PDB entry 4IO7 | X-ray diffraction, 1.92 A resolution | chains A and B

Chain A (and B):
Protein: AvGluR1 ligand binding domain
From: Adineta vaga
Notes: fragment: 680-812; chain B of this document is another copy of the same molecule, construct and numbering; everything in this record applies to it too
Reference sequence: E9P5T5 (E9P5T5_ADIVA); the construct has insertions or renumbered stretches relative to UniProt, so the offset changes along the chain: 3-113 = UniProt 457-567; 116-248 = UniProt 680-812
Amino-acid sequence (248 residues; each row starts with the number of its first residue):
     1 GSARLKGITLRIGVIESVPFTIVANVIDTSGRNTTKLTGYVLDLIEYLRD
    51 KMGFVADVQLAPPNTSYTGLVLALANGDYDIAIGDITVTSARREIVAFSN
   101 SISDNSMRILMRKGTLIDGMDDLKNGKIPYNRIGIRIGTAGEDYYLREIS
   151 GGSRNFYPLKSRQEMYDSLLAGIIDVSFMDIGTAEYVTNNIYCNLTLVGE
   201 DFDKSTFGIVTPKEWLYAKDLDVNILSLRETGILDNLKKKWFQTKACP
Unresolved in the structure: 28-31 (chain B: 29-30)
Construct notes: expression tag (1-2, 114-115)
Cystine bridges: Cys-193/Cys-247
Residues lining bound ligands: phenylalanine (PHE): Ser-17, Tyr-67, Asp-85, Ile-86, Thr-87, Arg-92, Gly-138, Thr-139, Ala-140, Arg-162, Met-179, Asp-180, Thr-183, Phe-207

Chain A / chain B interface:
Pairs across the interface - 51 pairs, chain A then chain B:
  Gly-1(A) with Glu-214(B), hydrogen bond (backbone-side chain)
  Ser-2(A) with Glu-214(B)
  Val-88(A) with Asn-100(B); Leu-226(B), hydrophobic; Arg-229(B)
  Thr-89(A) with Leu-226(B); Glu-230(B)
  Ser-90(A) with Val-223(B), hydrogen bond (side chain-backbone); Leu-226(B); Ser-227(B); Glu-230(B), hydrogen bond (backbone-side chain)
  Arg-93(A) with Lys-219(B); Asp-222(B), salt bridge; Val-223(B); Leu-226(B)
  Glu-94(A) with Lys-219(B); Val-223(B)
  Asn-100(A) with Val-88(B); Arg-93(B)
  Ser-101(A) with Thr-206(B)
  Asp-104(A) with Asp-104(B)
  Arg-147(A) with Glu-230(B), hydrogen bond (side chain-backbone)
  Asp-203(A) with Arg-229(B), salt bridge
  Lys-204(A) with Arg-229(B), hydrogen bond (backbone-side chain)
  Ser-205(A) with Arg-229(B)
  Thr-206(A) with Ser-101(B); Arg-229(B), hydrogen bond
  Lys-213(A) with Lys-219(B)
  Glu-214(A) with Gly-1(B), hydrogen bond (side chain-backbone); Ser-2(B)
  Ala-218(A) with Arg-93(B)
  Lys-219(A) with Arg-93(B); Glu-94(B), salt bridge; Lys-213(B)
  Asp-222(A) with Arg-93(B), salt bridge
  Val-223(A) with Ser-90(B), hydrogen bond (backbone-side chain); Arg-93(B); Glu-94(B)
  Leu-226(A) with Val-88(B), hydrophobic; Thr-89(B); Ser-90(B); Arg-93(B)
  Ser-227(A) with Ser-90(B)
  Arg-229(A) with Val-88(B); Asp-203(B), salt bridge; Lys-204(B), hydrogen bond (side chain-backbone); Ser-205(B); Thr-206(B), hydrogen bond
  Glu-230(A) with Thr-89(B); Ser-90(B), hydrogen bond; Arg-147(B), hydrogen bond (backbone-side chain)
Interface residues without a listed pair, chain A (27 interface residues in all): Glu-148, Asp-235
Interface residues without a listed pair, chain B (26 interface residues in all): Glu-148, Ala-218

Summary:
Chain A and chain B form an interface of 27 and 26 residues respectively; the contacts include 12 hydrogen
bonds and 5 salt bridges. Polar pairs include Arg-93(A)/Asp-222(B), Asp-203(A)/Arg-229(B) and
Lys-219(A)/Glu-94(B). Bound to chain A: phenylalanine.
Chain A and chain B are both AvGluR1 ligand binding domain (Adineta vaga); the structure, Crystal Structure of
the AvGluR1 ligand binding domain complex with phenylalanine at 1.9 Angstrom resolution, was determined by
X-ray diffraction together with 4IO2, 4IO3, 4IO4, 4IO5 and 4IO6 from the same study.
